8GUF - chains B and D of the 5 polymer chains in the assembly; structure by X-ray diffraction, 1.99 A resolution.

== Chain B (and D) ==
Name: Heat-labile enterotoxin IIB, B chain
From: Escherichia coli
Notes: chain D of this document is another copy of the same molecule, construct and numbering; everything in this record applies to it too
UniProt: P43529 (E2BB_ECOLX); residues 1-99 here correspond to UniProt positions 24-122 (UniProt number = residue number + 23)
Amino-acid sequence (103 residues; numbered 1 to 103; the number before each row is that of its first residue):
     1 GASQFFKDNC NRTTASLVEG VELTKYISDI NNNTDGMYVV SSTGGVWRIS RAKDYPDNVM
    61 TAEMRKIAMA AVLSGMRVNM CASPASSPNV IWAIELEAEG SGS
Construct notes: linker (100-103)
Cystine bridges: Cys10-Cys81

== How chain B and chain D interact ==
Residue-residue contacts - 55 pairs, chain B then chain D:
  Thr24(B) with Leu96(D); Glu97(D); Ala98(D), hydrogen bond (backbone-backbone)
  Lys25(B) with Gly1(D), hydrogen bond (side chain-backbone); Ser3(D); Glu95(D); Leu96(D); Glu97(D), salt bridge
  Tyr26(B) with Glu63(D), hydrogen bond; Ile67(D), hydrophobic; Ile94(D); Glu95(D); Leu96(D), hydrogen bond (backbone-backbone)
  Ile27(B) with Phe5(D), hydrophobic; Phe6(D), hydrophobic; Ile94(D); Glu95(D)
  Ser28(B) with Met60(D), hydrogen bond (side chain-backbone); Met64(D); Ala93(D); Ile94(D), hydrogen bond (backbone-backbone)
  Asp29(B) with Asn9(D); Met60(D); Trp92(D); Ala93(D)
  Ile30(B) with Asp57(D); Met60(D), hydrophobic; Met64(D), hydrophobic; Trp92(D), hydrogen bond (backbone-backbone)
  Asn31(B) with Thr13(D); Cys81(D); Trp92(D)
  Asn33(B) with Arg12(D)
  Thr34(B) with Asn9(D); Arg12(D)
  Asp35(B) with Pro56(D); Asp57(D); Met60(D)
  Gly36(B) with Met60(D)
  Met37(B) with Met60(D), hydrophobic; Glu63(D)
  Tyr38(B) with Phe5(D), hydrophobic
  Val46(B) with Phe5(D), hydrophobic
  Arg51(B) with Tyr55(D); Pro56(D)
  Ala52(B) with Tyr55(D), hydrogen bond (backbone-side chain)
  Lys53(B) with Tyr55(D)
  Arg65(B) with Val59(D); Glu63(D), salt bridge
  Met69(B) with Glu63(D); Lys66(D)
  Val72(B) with Ala98(D)
  Leu73(B) with Ala70(D), hydrophobic; Met76(D), hydrophobic
  Pro88(B) with Phe5(D), hydrophobic
Other interface residues (no listed pair), chain B (24 interface residues in all): Val40
Other interface residues (no listed pair), chain D (29 interface residues in all): Ser50, Thr61, Ser101

== In short ==
Chain B and chain D form an interface of 24 and 29 residues respectively; the contacts include 8 hydrogen
bonds and 2 salt bridges. Among the polar pairs are Lys25(B)-Glu97(D), Arg65(B)-Glu63(D) and Lys25(B)-Gly1(D).
Chain B and chain D are both Heat-labile enterotoxin IIB, B chain (Escherichia coli); the structure, Crystal
structure of cyclic B subunit of type II heat labile enterotoxin, was determined by X-ray diffraction.
